6K42 - chains B and H of the 5 polymer chains in the assembly; structure by electron microscopy, 4.10 A resolution (low resolution: residue-level contacts below are approximate; hydrogen-bond / salt-bridge calls are withheld).

== Chain B ==
Molecule: Guanine nucleotide-binding protein G(I)/G(S)/G(T) subunit beta-1
Source organism: Mus musculus
UniProtKB: P62874 (GBB1_MOUSE); residues 2-340 here = UniProt positions 2-340
Amino-acid sequence (350 residues; row label = number of the first residue in the row; numbers below 1 keep their minus sign (His-9 is residue -9)):
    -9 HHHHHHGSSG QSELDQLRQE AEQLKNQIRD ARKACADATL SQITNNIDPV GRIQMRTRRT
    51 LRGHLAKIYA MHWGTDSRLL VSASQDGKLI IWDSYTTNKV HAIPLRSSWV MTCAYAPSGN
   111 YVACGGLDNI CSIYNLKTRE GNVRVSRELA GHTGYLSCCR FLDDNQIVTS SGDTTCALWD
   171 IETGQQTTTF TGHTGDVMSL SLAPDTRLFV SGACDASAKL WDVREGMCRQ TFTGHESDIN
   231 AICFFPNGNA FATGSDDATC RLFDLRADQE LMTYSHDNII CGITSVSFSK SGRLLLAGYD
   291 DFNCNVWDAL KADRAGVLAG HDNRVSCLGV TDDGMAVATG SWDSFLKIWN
Unresolved in the structure: -9 to 0
Construct notes: expression tag (-9 to 1)

== Chain H ==
Molecule: scFv
Source organism: Mus musculus
Notes: antibody fragment or engineered binder
Amino-acid sequence (307 residues; numbered -37 to 257 plus 15 insertion-coded residues; 3 numbers in that range are skipped by the numbering (no residue carries them; nothing is unmodelled there); the number before each row is that of its first residue; a row labelled like 120A-120O holds insertion residues (120A, then the next letters in order); numbers below 1 keep their minus sign (Met-37 is residue -37)):
   -37 MLLVNQSHQG FNKEHTSKMV SAIVLYVLLA AAAHSAFADV QLVESGGGLV QPGGSRKLSC
    23 SASGFAFSSF GMHWVRQAPE KGLEWVAYIS SGSGTIYYAD TVKGRFTISR DDPKNTLFLQ
    83 MTSLRSEDTA MYYCVRSIYY YGSSPFDFWG QGTTLTVS
120A-120O SGGGGSGGGGSGGGG
   124 SDIVMTQATS SVPVTPGESV SISCRSSKSL LHSNGNTYLY WFLQRPGQSP QLLIYRMSNL
   184 ASGVPDRFSG SGSGTAFTLT ISRLEAEDVG VYYCMQHLEY PLTFGAGTKL ELKGSLEVLF
   244 QGPAAAHHHH HHHH
Unresolved in the structure: -37 to 0, 120A-120O, 237-257
Disulfides: Cys22-Cys96, Cys147-Cys217

== Interface between chain B and chain H ==
Pairs across the interface - 12 pairs, chain B then chain H:
  Asp66(B) - Tyr103(H)
  Arg68(B) - Tyr103(H)
  Val90(B) - Tyr102(H)
  Lys127(B) - Gly104(H)
  Arg129(B) - Arg98(H)
  Arg129(B) - Phe110(H)
  Glu130(B) - Asp1(H)
  Glu130(B) - Val2(H)
  Glu130(B) - Gly26(H)
  Glu130(B) - Phe27(H)
  Asn132(B) - Phe32(H)
  Asn132(B) - Ile100(H)
Other interface residues (no listed pair), chain B (10 interface residues in all): Leu69, His91, Gly131
Other interface residues (no listed pair), chain H (12 interface residues in all): Ala28

== In short ==
Chain B and chain H form an interface of 10 and 12 residues respectively.
Chain B is Guanine nucleotide-binding protein G(I)/G(S)/G(T) subunit beta-1 and chain H is scFv, both from Mus
musculus; the structure, cryo-EM structure of alpha2BAR-Gi1 complex, was determined by electron microscopy,
deposited together with 6K41.
